4HMY - chains A and B of the 5 polymer chains in the assembly; structure by X-ray diffraction, 7.00 A resolution (low resolution: residue-level contacts below are approximate; hydrogen-bond / salt-bridge calls are withheld).

[Chain A]
Protein: AP-1 complex subunit gamma-1
From: Mus musculus
UniProt: P22892 (AP1G1_MOUSE); residues 1-595 here = UniProt positions 1-595
Amino-acid sequence (601 residues; numbered 1 to 601; the number before each row is that of its first residue):
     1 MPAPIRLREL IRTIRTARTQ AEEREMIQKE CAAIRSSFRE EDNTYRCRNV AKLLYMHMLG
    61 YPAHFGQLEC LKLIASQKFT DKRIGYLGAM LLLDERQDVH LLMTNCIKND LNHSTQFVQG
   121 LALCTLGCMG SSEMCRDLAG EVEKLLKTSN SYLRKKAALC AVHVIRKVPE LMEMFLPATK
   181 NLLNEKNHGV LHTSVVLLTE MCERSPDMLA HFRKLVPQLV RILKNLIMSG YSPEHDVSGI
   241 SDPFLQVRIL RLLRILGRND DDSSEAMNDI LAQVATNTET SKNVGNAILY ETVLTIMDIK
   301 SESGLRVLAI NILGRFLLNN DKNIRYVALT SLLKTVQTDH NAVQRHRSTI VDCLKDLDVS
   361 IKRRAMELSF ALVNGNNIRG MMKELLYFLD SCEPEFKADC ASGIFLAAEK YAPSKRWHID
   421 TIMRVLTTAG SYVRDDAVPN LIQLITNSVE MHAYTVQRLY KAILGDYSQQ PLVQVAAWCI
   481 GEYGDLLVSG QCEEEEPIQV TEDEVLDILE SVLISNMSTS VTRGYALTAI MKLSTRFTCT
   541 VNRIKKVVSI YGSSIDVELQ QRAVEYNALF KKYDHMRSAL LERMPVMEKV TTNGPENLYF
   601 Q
Unresolved in the structure: 1-6, 586-601
Differences from the reference sequence: expression tag (596-601)
What the authors report for this chain:
  - mutagenesis - L68D/L71E, L68D/L71E/L102E, L102E: decreased binding to ADP-ribosylation factor 1

[Chain B]
Protein: AP-1 complex subunit beta-1
From: Homo sapiens
UniProt: Q10567 (AP1B1_HUMAN); residues 1-584 here = UniProt positions 1-584
Amino-acid sequence (586 residues; numbered -1 to 584; the number before each row is that of its first residue; numbers below 1 keep their minus sign (Gly-1 is residue -1)):
    -1 GSMTDSKYFT TTKKGEIFEL KAELNSDKKE KKKEAVKKVI ASMTVGKDVS ALFPDVVNCM
    59 QTDNLELKKL VYLYLMNYAK SQPDMAIMAV NTFVKDCEDP NPLIRALAVR TMGCIRVDKI
   119 TEYLCEPLRK CLKDEDPYVR KTAAVCVAKL HDINAQLVED QGFLDTLKDL ISDSNPMVVA
   179 NAVAALSEIA ESHPSSNLLD LNPQSINKLL TALNECTEWG QIFILDCLAN YMPKDDREAQ
   239 SICERVTPRL SHANSAVVLS AVKVLMKFME MLSKDLDYYG TLLKKLAPPL VTLLSAEPEL
   299 QYVALRNINL IVQKRPEILK HEMKVFFVKY NDPIYVKLEK LDIMIRLASQ ANIAQVLAEL
   359 REYATEVDVD FVRKAVRAIG RCAIKVEQSA ERCVSTLLDL IQTKVNYVVQ EAIVVIKDIF
   419 RKYPNKYESV IATLCENLDS LDEPEARAAM IWIVGEYAER IDNADELLES FLEGFHDKST
   479 QVQLQLLTAF VKLFLKKPTE TQELVQQVLS LATQDSDNPD LRDRGYIYWR LLSTDPVAAK
   539 EVVLAEKPLI SEETDLIEPT LLDELICYIG TLASVYHKPP SAFVEG
Unresolved in the structure: -1 to 11, 575-584
Differences from the reference sequence: expression tag (-1 to 0); variant Arg359 (Lys in Q10567), Lys476 (Glu in Q10567); engineered mutation Phe488 (Ile in Q10567)
UniProt features mapped onto this chain:
  - modified residue: Lys318 (N6-acetyllysine), Tyr574 (3'-nitrotyrosine)
  - natural variant: Cys144 (C144R: In KIDAR)

[How chain A and chain B interact]
Pairs across the interface (49):
  Val438(A) - Pro517(B)
  Pro439(A) - Asp515(B)
  Pro439(A) - Pro517(B)
  Trp478(A) - Asp521(B)
  Gly524(A) - Asp518(B)
  Tyr525(A) - Pro517(B)
  Tyr525(A) - Asp518(B)
  Lys532(A) - Asp521(B)
  Lys532(A) - Arg528(B)
  Gly552(A) - Pro546(B)
  Ser553(A) - Pro546(B)
  Ser553(A) - Leu547(B)
  Ser554(A) - Arg419(B)
  Ser554(A) - Ile548(B)
  Ile555(A) - Leu554(B)
  Asp556(A) - Arg419(B)
  Val557(A) - Lys415(B)
  Val557(A) - Arg419(B)
  Val557(A) - Trp450(B)
  Glu558(A) - Gln483(B)
  Glu558(A) - Arg522(B)
  Gln560(A) - Arg419(B)
  Gln560(A) - Pro546(B)
  Gln560(A) - Leu547(B)
  Gln561(A) - Trp450(B)
  Gln561(A) - Glu454(B)
  Gln561(A) - Thr486(B)
  Arg562(A) - Leu482(B)
  Arg562(A) - Asp518(B)
  Arg562(A) - Arg522(B)
  Val564(A) - Glu544(B)
  Glu565(A) - Arg522(B)
  Glu565(A) - Tyr526(B)
  Glu565(A) - Val540(B)
  Tyr566(A) - Arg522(B)
  Tyr566(A) - Ile525(B)
  Ala568(A) - Glu539(B)
  Ala568(A) - Val540(B)
  Leu569(A) - Val540(B)
  Tyr573(A) - Val535(B)
  Tyr573(A) - Ala536(B)
  Tyr573(A) - Glu539(B)
  Met576(A) - Asp533(B)
  Leu580(A) - Arg528(B)
  Leu580(A) - Thr532(B)
  Leu581(A) - Arg528(B)
  Arg583(A) - Arg528(B)
  Pro585(A) - Arg520(B)
  Pro585(A) - Tyr524(B)
Other interface residues (no listed pair), chain A (33 interface residues in all): Ile514, Ser515, Asn516, Val521, Thr528, Glu582
Other interface residues (no listed pair), chain B (38 interface residues in all): Asp416, Thr478, Asn516, Val541, Ala543, Lys545, Glu551, Ile555, Glu556, Leu559

[Overview]
Chain A and chain B form an interface of 33 and 38 residues respectively. The paper reports that L68D/L71E,
L68D/L71E/L102E and L102E of chain A reduce binding to ADP-ribosylation factor 1.
Chain A is AP-1 complex subunit gamma-1 (Mus musculus) and chain B is AP-1 complex subunit beta-1 (Homo
sapiens); the structure, Structural basis for recruitment and activation of the AP-1 clathrin adaptor complex
by Arf1, was determined by X-ray diffraction.
